Entry 8BX7 (electron microscopy, 2.76 A resolution); this record covers chains B and C of the 5 polymer chains in the assembly.

[Chain B (and C)]
Name: cGMP-gated cation channel alpha-1
Organism: Bos taurus
Notes: chain C of this document is another copy of the same molecule, construct and numbering; everything in this record applies to it too
Reference sequence: Q00194 (CNGA1_BOVIN); numbering as in UniProt (aligned over 1-690)
Amino-acid sequence (690 residues; numbered 1 to 690; the number before each row is that of its first residue):
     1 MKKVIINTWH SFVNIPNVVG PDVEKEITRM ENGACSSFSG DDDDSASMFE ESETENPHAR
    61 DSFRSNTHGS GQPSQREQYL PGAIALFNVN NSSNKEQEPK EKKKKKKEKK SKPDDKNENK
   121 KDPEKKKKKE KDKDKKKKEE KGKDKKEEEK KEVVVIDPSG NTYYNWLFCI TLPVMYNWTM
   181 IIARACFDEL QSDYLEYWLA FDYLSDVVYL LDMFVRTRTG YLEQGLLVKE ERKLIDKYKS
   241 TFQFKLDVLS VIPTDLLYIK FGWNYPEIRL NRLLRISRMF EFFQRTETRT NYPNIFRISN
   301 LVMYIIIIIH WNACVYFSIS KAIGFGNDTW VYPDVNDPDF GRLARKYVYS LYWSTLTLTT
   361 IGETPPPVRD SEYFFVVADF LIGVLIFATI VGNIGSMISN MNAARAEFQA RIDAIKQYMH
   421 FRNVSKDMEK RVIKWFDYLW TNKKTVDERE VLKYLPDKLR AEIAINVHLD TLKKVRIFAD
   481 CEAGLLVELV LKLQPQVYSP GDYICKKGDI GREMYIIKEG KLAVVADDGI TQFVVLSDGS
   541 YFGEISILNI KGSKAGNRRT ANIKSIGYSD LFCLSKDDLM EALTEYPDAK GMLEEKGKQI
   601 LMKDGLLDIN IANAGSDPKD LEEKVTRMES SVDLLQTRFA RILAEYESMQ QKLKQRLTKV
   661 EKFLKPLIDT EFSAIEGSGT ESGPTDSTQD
Not modelled in the structure: 1-150, 615-623, 665-690 (chain C: 1-153, 614-617, 671-690)
UniProt features mapped onto this chain:
  - region: T360 to E363 (Selectivity filter)
  - binding site (3',5'-cyclic GMP): G543, S546, R559, T560
  - binding site (3',5'-cyclic AMP): R559, T560
  - site (Central gate): F387, V391
  - glycosylation: N327 (N-linked (GlcNAc...) asparagine)

[Chain B / chain C interface]
Pairs across the interface - 75 pairs, chain B then chain C:
  E223(B) - E519(C)
  Q224(B) - E519(C)  hydrogen bond
  Q224(B) - G520(C)
  Q224(B) - Y568(C)
  G225(B) - G567(C)
  G225(B) - Y568(C)  hydrogen bond (backbone-backbone)
  L226(B) - I566(C)
  T360(B) - T359(C)
  I361(B) - E363(C)
  G362(B) - E363(C)
  P367(B) - Y352(C)
  V368(B) - R345(C)  hydrogen bond (backbone-side chain)
  R369(B) - R345(C)
  D370(B) - R342(C)  salt bridge
  D370(B) - A344(C)
  D370(B) - R345(C)
  D370(B) - V348(C)
  Y373(B) - R345(C)
  Y373(B) - V348(C)  hydrophobic
  Y373(B) - Y349(C)
  Y373(B) - Y352(C)  hydrophobic
  F374(B) - V348(C)
  V377(B) - Y352(C)  hydrophobic
  V377(B) - T355(C)
  F380(B) - L356(C)  hydrophobic
  L381(B) - I306(C)  hydrophobic
  V384(B) - T359(C)
  L385(B) - V302(C)  hydrophobic
  F387(B) - F387(C)  hydrophobic
  A388(B) - I390(C)  hydrophobic
  A388(B) - V391(C)  hydrophobic
  A388(B) - I394(C)
  T389(B) - I394(C)
  T389(B) - I398(C)
  V391(B) - V391(C)  hydrophobic
  G392(B) - G395(C)
  G392(B) - I398(C)
  N393(B) - I398(C)
  S396(B) - G395(C)
  S396(B) - I398(C)
  S396(B) - S399(C)  hydrogen bond
  N400(B) - A406(C)
  K443(B) - Q417(C)
  K444(B) - F421(C)
  E448(B) - Y418(C)  hydrogen bond
  E448(B) - R422(C)  salt bridge
  V451(B) - A414(C)
  V451(B) - I415(C)
  V451(B) - Y418(C)  hydrophobic
  L452(B) - Y418(C)  hydrophobic
  Y454(B) - R411(C)
  L455(B) - I415(C)  hydrophobic
  L455(B) - F436(C)  hydrophobic
  P456(B) - W435(C)
  D457(B) - Q496(C)  hydrogen bond
  K458(B) - Y498(C)
  K458(B) - Y503(C)
  L459(B) - V432(C)  hydrophobic
  L459(B) - W435(C)
  E462(B) - M428(C)
  E462(B) - R431(C)  salt bridge
  I463(B) - M428(C)
  I463(B) - V432(C)  hydrophobic
  N466(B) - V424(C)
  N466(B) - S425(C)  hydrogen bond
  N466(B) - M428(C)
  V467(B) - R422(C)
  E482(B) - R558(C)  salt bridge
  E488(B) - R512(C)  salt bridge
  K518(B) - R422(C)
  D570(B) - R422(C)  salt bridge
  E585(B) - R512(C)  salt bridge
  Y586(B) - I510(C)
  V625(B) - K624(C)
  V625(B) - V625(C)
Also at the interface, not in a pair above, chain B (54 interface residues in all): L222, T288, V376, F572, M628, E629
Also at the interface, not in a pair above, chain C (62 interface residues in all): I309, L351, N402, M419, Y438, W440, N442, P500, D502, G508, K521, D538, K576, L621, M628

[Summary]
The interface between chain B and chain C involves 54 residues on one side and 62 on the other, with 7
hydrogen bonds and 7 salt bridges. Polar contacts include D370(B)-R342(C), E448(B)-R422(C) and
E462(B)-R431(C).
Chain B and chain C are both cGMP-gated cation channel alpha-1 (Bos taurus); the structure, Structure of the
rod CNG channel bound to calmodulin, was determined by electron microscopy.
